PDB entry 7YSV | electron microscopy, 8.01 A resolution (very low resolution: no residue pairs are listed; an interface is given only as per-side residue counts) | chains B and D of the 4 polymer chains in the assembly

Chain B (and D):
Protein: Glutamate receptor
From: Rattus norvegicus
Notes: chain D of this document is another copy of the same molecule, construct and numbering; everything in this record applies to it too
UniProtKB: A0A0G2K830 (A0A0G2K830_RAT); residues 1-837 here correspond to UniProt positions 35-871 (UniProt number = residue number + 34)
Sequence (841 residues; numbered 1 to 841; the number before each row is that of its first residue):
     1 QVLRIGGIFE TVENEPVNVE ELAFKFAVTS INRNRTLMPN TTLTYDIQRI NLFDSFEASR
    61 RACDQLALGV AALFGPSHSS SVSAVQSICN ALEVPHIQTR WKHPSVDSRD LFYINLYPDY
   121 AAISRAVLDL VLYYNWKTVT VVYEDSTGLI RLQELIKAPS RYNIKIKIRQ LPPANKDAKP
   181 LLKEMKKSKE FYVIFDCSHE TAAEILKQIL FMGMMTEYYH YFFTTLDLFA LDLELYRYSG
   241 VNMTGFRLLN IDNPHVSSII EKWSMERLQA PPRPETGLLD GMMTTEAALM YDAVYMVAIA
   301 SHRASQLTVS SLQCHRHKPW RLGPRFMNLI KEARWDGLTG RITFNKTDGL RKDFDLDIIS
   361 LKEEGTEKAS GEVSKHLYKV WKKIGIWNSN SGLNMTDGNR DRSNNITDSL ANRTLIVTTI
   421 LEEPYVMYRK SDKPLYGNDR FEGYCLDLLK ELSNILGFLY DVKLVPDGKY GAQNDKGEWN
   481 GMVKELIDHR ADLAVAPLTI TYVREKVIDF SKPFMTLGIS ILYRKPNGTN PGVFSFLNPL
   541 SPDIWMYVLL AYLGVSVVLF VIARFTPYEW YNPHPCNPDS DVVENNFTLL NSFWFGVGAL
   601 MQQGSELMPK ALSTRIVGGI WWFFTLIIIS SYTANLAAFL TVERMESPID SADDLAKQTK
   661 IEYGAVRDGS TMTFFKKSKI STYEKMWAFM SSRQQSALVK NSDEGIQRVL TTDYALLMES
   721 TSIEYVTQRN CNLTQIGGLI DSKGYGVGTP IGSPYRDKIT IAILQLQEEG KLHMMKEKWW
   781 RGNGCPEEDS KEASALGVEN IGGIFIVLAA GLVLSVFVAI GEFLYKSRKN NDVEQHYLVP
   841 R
Unresolved in the structure: 365-380, 528-648, 787-841
Sequence notes: engineered mutation Y552 (Cys586 in A0A0G2K830), V557 (Cys591 in A0A0G2K830); expression tag (838-841)
Cystine bridges: C63-C314, C731-C785

Interface between chain B and chain D:
At this resolution (8 A) residue pairs are not listed: 8 residues of chain B and 8 of chain D lie at the interface.

In short:
The chain B/chain D interface involves 8 residues from each chain.
Chain B and chain D are both Glutamate receptor (Rattus norvegicus); the structure, GluK1-1a extracellular
domain captured in SYM2081 bound desensitized state, was determined by electron microscopy (same publication
as 8GPR and 7YSJ).
